PDB entry 1S78 | X-ray diffraction, 3.25 A resolution | chains A and D of the 3 polymer chains in the assembly

== Chain A ==
Protein: Receptor protein-tyrosine kinase erbB-2
From: Homo sapiens
Notes: EC 2.7.1.112; fragment: extracellular domain (residues 23-646)
Reference sequence: P04626 (ERB2_HUMAN); residues 1-624 here correspond to UniProt positions 23-646 (UniProt number = residue number + 22)
Chain sequence (624 residues; row label = number of the first residue in the row):
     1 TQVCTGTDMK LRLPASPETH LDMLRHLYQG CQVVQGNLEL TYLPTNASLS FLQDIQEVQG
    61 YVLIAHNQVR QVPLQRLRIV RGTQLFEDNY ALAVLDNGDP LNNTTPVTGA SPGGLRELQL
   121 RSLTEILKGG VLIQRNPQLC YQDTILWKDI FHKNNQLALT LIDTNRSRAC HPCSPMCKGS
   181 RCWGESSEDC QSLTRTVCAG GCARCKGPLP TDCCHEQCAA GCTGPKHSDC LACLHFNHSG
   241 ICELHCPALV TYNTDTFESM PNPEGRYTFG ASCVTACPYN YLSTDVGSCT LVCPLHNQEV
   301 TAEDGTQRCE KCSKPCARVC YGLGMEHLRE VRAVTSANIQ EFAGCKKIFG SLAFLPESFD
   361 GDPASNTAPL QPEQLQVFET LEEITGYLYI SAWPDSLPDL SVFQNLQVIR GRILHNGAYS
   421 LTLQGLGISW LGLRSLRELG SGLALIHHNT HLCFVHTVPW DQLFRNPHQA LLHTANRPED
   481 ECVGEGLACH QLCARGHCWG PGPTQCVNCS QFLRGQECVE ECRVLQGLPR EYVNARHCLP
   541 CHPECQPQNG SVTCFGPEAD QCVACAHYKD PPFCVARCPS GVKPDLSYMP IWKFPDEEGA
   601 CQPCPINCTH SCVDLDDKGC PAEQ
Not modelled in the structure: 102-110, 565-624
Disulfide bonds: Cys4-Cys31, Cys140-Cys170, Cys173-Cys182, Cys177-Cys190, Cys198-Cys205, Cys202-Cys213, Cys214-Cys222, Cys218-Cys230, Cys233-Cys242, Cys246-Cys273, Cys277-Cys289, Cys293-Cys309, Cys312-Cys316, Cys320-Cys345, Cys453-Cys482, Cys489-Cys498, Cys493-Cys506, Cys509-Cys518, Cys522-Cys538, Cys541-Cys554, Cys545-Cys562
Glycans and other covalent adducts: N-acetylglucosamine (NAG) linked to Asn165, Asn237, Asn508
Swiss-Prot annotation at these positions:
  - modified residue: Thr160 (Phosphothreonine)
  - glycosylation (N-linked (GlcNAc...) asparagine): Asn46, Asn102, Asn165, Asn237, Asn508, Asn549, Asn607

== Chain D ==
Protein: Pertuzumab Fab heavy chain
From: Mus musculus
Notes: antibody fragment or engineered binder
Chain sequence (226 residues; each row starts with the number of its first residue; a row labelled like 82A-82C holds insertion residues (82A, then the next letters in order)):
     1 EVQLVESGGG LVQPGGSLRL SCAASGFTFT DYTMDWVRQA PGKGLEWVAD VN
   52A P
    53 NSGGSIYNQR FKGRFTLSVD RSKNTLYLQM
82A-82C NSL
    83 RAEDTAVYYC ARNLGPS
99A-99B FY
   100 FDYWGQGTLV TVSSASTKGP SVFPLAPSSK STSGGTAALG CLVKDYFPEP VTVSWNSGAL
   160 TSGVHTFPAV LQSSGLYSLS SVVTVPSSSL GTQTYICNVN HKPSNTKVDK KVEPKSCDKT
   220 H
Not modelled in the structure: 217-220
Disulfide bonds: Cys22-Cys92, Cys140-Cys196

== How chain A and chain D interact ==
Pairs across the interface - 37 pairs, chain A then chain D:
  Lys128(A) - Ser74(D)  hydrogen bond (side chain-backbone)
  Gln156(A) - Lys75(D)
  Phe236(A) - Arg73(D)
  His245(A) - Pro52A(D)  hydrogen bond (side chain-backbone)
  His245(A) - Asn53(D)
  His245(A) - Ser54(D)
  His245(A) - Gly55(D)
  His245(A) - Val71(D)
  Cys246(A) - Asn53(D)  hydrogen bond (backbone-backbone)
  Cys246(A) - Ser54(D)
  Ala248(A) - Ser54(D)
  Tyr252(A) - Ile58(D)
  Thr254(A) - Tyr59(D)
  Thr254(A) - Gln61(D)  hydrogen bond (backbone-side chain)
  Phe257(A) - Ser57(D)
  Phe257(A) - Ile58(D)  hydrophobic
  Phe257(A) - Tyr59(D)
  Phe257(A) - Gln61(D)
  Thr268(A) - Asn53(D)  hydrogen bond
  Val286(A) - Thr30(D)
  Val286(A) - Asp31(D)
  Val286(A) - Thr33(D)
  Val286(A) - Asn52(D)  hydrogen bond (backbone-side chain)
  Val286(A) - Asn53(D)  hydrogen bond (backbone-side chain)
  Gly287(A) - Asn53(D)
  Ser288(A) - Thr30(D)
  Ser288(A) - Asp31(D)  hydrogen bond
  Ser288(A) - Asn53(D)
  Thr290(A) - Asp31(D)
  Val292(A) - Asp31(D)
  Pro294(A) - Asp31(D)
  Pro294(A) - Tyr32(D)
  Leu295(A) - Tyr32(D)  hydrogen bond (backbone-side chain)
  Leu295(A) - Arg94(D)
  Leu295(A) - Asp101(D)
  His296(A) - Tyr99B(D)  hydrogen bond
  Lys311(A) - Pro98(D)  hydrogen bond (side chain-backbone)
Also at the interface, not in a pair above, chain A (22 interface residues in all): Asp255, Asp285, Asn297
Also at the interface, not in a pair above, chain D (25 interface residues in all): Thr28, Leu96, Gly97, Ser99

== In short ==
22 residues of chain A face 25 of chain D across their interface; the contacts include 11 hydrogen bonds.
Polar contacts include Lys128(A)-Ser74(D), His245(A)-Pro52A(D) and Thr254(A)-Gln61(D). Covalently linked
N-acetylglucosamine: at Asn165(A), Asn237(A) and Asn508(A).
Chain A is Receptor protein-tyrosine kinase erbB-2 (Homo sapiens) and chain D is Pertuzumab Fab heavy chain
(Mus musculus); the structure, Insights into ErbB signaling from the structure of the ErbB2-pertuzumab
complex, was determined by X-ray diffraction.
